Entry 6PC5 (electron microscopy, 2.70 A resolution); this record covers chains I and N of the 8 polymer chains in the assembly.

# Chain I
Molecule: 23S ribosomal RNA
From: Escherichia coli
Sequence (2904 nucleotides; each row starts with the number of its first residue):
     1 GGUUAAGCGA CUAAGCGUAC ACGGUGGAUG CCCUGGCAGU CAGAGGCGAU GAAGGACGUG
    61 CUAAUCUGCG AUAAGCGUCG GUAAGGUGAU AUGAACCGUU AUAACCGGCG AUUUCCGAAU
   121 GGGGAAACCC AGUGUGUUUC GACACACUAU CAUUAACUGA AUCCAUAGGU UAAUGAGGCG
   181 AACCGGGGGA ACUGAAACAU CUAAGUACCC CGAGGAAAAG AAAUCAACCG AGAUUCCCCC
   241 AGUAGCGGCG AGCGAACGGG GAGCAGCCCA GAGCCUGAAU CAGUGUGUGU GUUAGUGGAA
   301 GCGUCUGGAA AGGCGCGCGA UACAGGGUGA CAGCCCCGUA CACAAAAAUG CACAUGCUGU
   361 GAGCUCGAUG AGUAGGGCGG GACACGUGGU AUCCUGUCUG AAUAUGGGGG GACCAUCCUC
   421 CAAGGCUAAA UACUCCUGAC UGACCGAUAG UGAACCAGUA CCGUGAGGGA AAGGCGAAAA
   481 GAACCCCGGC GAGGGGAGUG AAAAAGAACC UGAAACCGUG UACGUACAAG CAGUGGGAGC
   541 ACGCUUAGGC GUGUGACUGC GUACCUUUUG UAUAAUGGGU CAGCGACUUA UAUUCUGUAG
   601 CAAGGUUAAC CGAAUAGGGG AGCCGAAGGG AAACCGAGUC UUAACUGGGC GUUAAGUUGC
   661 AGGGUAUAGA CCCGAAACCC GGUGAUCUAG CCAUGGGCAG GUUGAAGGUU GGGUAACACU
   721 AACUGGAGGA CCGAACCGAC UAAUGUUGAA AAAUUAGCGG AUGACUUGUG GCUGGGGGUG
   781 AAAGGCCAAU CAAACCGGGA GAUAGCUGGU UCUCCCCGAA AGCUAUUUAG GUAGCGCCUC
   841 GUGAAUUCAU CUCCGGGGGU AGAGCACUGU UUCGGCAAGG GGGUCAUCCC GACUUACCAA
   901 CCCGAUGCAA ACUGCGAAUA CCGGAGAAUG UUAUCACGGG AGACACACGG CGGGUGCUAA
   961 CGUCCGUCGU GAAGAGGGAA ACAACCCAGA CCGCCAGCUA AGGUCCCAAA GUCAUGGUUA
  1021 AGUGGGAAAC GAUGUGGGAA GGCCCAGACA GCCAGGAUGU UGGCUUAGAA GCAGCCAUCA
  1081 UUUAAAGAAA GCGUAAUAGC UCACUGGUCG AGUCGGCCUG CGCGGAAGAU GUAACGGGGC
  1141 UAAACCAUGC ACCGAAGCUG CGGCAGCGAC GCUUAUGCGU UGUUGGGUAG GGGAGCGUUC
  1201 UGUAAGCCUG CGAAGGUGUG CUGUGAGGCA UGCUGGAGGU AUCAGAAGUG CGAAUGCUGA
  1261 CAUAAGUAAC GAUAAAGCGG GUGAAAAGCC CGCUCGCCGG AAGACCAAGG GUUCCUGUCC
  1321 AACGUUAAUC GGGGCAGGGU GAGUCGACCC CUAAGGCGAG GCCGAAAGGC GUAGUCGAUG
  1381 GGAAACAGGU UAAUAUUCCU GUACUUGGUG UUACUGCGAA GGGGGGACGG AGAAGGCUAU
  1441 GUUGGCCGGG CGACGGUUGU CCCGGUUUAA GCGUGUAGGC UGGUUUUCCA GGCAAAUCCG
  1501 GAAAAUCAAG GCUGAGGCGU GAUGACGAGG CACUACGGUG CUGAAGCAAC AAAUGCCCUG
  1561 CUUCCAGGAA AAGCCUCUAA GCAUCAGGUA ACAUCAAAUC GUACCCCAAA CCGACACAGG
  1621 UGGUCAGGUA GAGAAUACCA AGGCGCUUGA GAGAACUCGG GUGAAGGAAC UAGGCAAAAU
  1681 GGUGCCGUAA CUUCGGGAGA AGGCACGCUG AUAUGUAGGU GAGGUCCCUC GCGGAUGGAG
  1741 CUGAAAUCAG UCGAAGAUAC CAGCUGGCUG CAACUGUUUA UUAAAAACAC AGCACUGUGC
  1801 AAACACGAAA GUGGACGUAU ACGGUGUGAC GCCUGCCCGG UGCCGGAAGG UUAAUUGAUG
  1861 GGGUUAGCGC AAGCGAAGCU CUUGAUCGAA GCCCCGGUAA ACGGCGGCCG UAACXAUAAC
  1921 GGUCCUAAGG UAGCGAAAUU CCUUGUCGGG UAAGUUCCGA CXUGCACGAA UGGCGUAAUG
  1981 AUGGCCAGGC UGUCUCCACC CGAGACUCAG UGAAAUUGAA CUCGCUGUGA AGAUGCAGUG
  2041 UACCCGCGGC AAGACGGAAA GACCCCGUXA ACCUUUACUA UAGCUUGACA CUGAACAUUG
  2101 AGCCUUGAUG UGUAGGAUAG GUGGGAGGCU UUGAAGUGUG GACGCCAGUC UGCAUGGAGC
  2161 CGACCUUGAA AUACCACCCU UUAAUGUUUG AUGUUCUAAC GUUGACCCGU AAUCCGGGUU
  2221 GCGGACAGUG UCUGGUGGGU AGUUUGACUG GGGCGGUCUC CUCCUAAAGA GUAACGGAGG
  2281 AGCACGAAGG UUGGCUAAUC CUGGUCGGAC AUCAGGAGGU UAGUGCAAUG GCAUAAGCCA
  2341 GCUUGACUGC GAGCGUGACG GCGCGAGCAG GUGCGAAAGC AGGUCAUAGU GAUCCGGUGG
  2401 UUCUGAAUGG AAGGGCCAUC GCUCAACGGA UAAAAGGUAC UCCGGGGAUA ACAGGCUGAU
  2461 ACCGCCCAAG AGUUCAUAUC GACGGCGGUG UUUGGCACCU CGAUGUCGGC UCAUCACAUC
  2521 CUGGGGCUGA AGUAGGUCCC AAGGGUAUGG CUGUUCGCCA UUUAAAGUGG UACGCGAGCU
  2581 GGGUUUAGAA CGUCGUGAGA CAGUUCGGUC CCUAUCUGCC GUGGGCGCUG GAGAACUGAG
  2641 GGGGGCUGCU CCUAGUACGA GAGGACCGGA GUGGACGCAU CACUGGUGUU CGGGUUGUCA
  2701 UGCCAAUGGC ACUGCCCGGU AGCUAAAUGC GGAAGAGAUA AGUGCUGAAA GCAUCUAAGC
  2761 ACGAAACUUG CCCCGAGAUG AGUUCUCCCU GACCCUUUAA GGGUCCUGAA GGAACGUUGA
  2821 AGACGACGAC GUUGAUAGGC CGGGUGUGUA AGCGCAGCGA UGCGUUGAGC UAACCGGUAC
  2881 UAAUGAACCG UGAGGCUUAA CCUU
Disordered / not traced: 886-891, 2030
Modified / non-standard residues: 1MG (1N-methylguanosine-5'-monophosphate) at position 745, PSU (pseudouridine-5'-monophosphate) at position 746, 5MU (5-methyluridine 5'-monophosphate) at position 747, PSU (pseudouridine-5'-monophosphate) at position 955, 6MZ (N6-methyladenosine-5'-monophosphate) at position 1618, 2MG (2N-methylguanosine-5'-monophosphate) at position 1835, PSU (pseudouridine-5'-monophosphate) at position 1911, 3TD ((1S)-1,4-anhydro-1-(3-methyl-2,4-dioxo-1,2,3,4-tetrahydropyrimidin-5-yl)-5-O-phosphono-D-ribitol) at position 1915, PSU (pseudouridine-5'-monophosphate) at position 1917, 5MU (5-methyluridine 5'-monophosphate) at position 1939, 5MC (5-methylcytidine-5'-monophosphate) at position 1962, G7M (N7-methyl-guanosine-5'-monophosphate) at position 2069, OMG (o2'-methylguanosine-5'-monophosphate) at position 2251, 2MG (2N-methylguanosine-5'-monophosphate) at position 2445, PSU (pseudouridine-5'-monophosphate) at position 2457, OMC (o2'-methylycytidine-5'-monophosphate) at position 2498, 2MA (2-methyladenosine-5'-monophosphate) at position 2503, PSU (pseudouridine-5'-monophosphate) at position 2504, OMU (o2'-methyluridine 5'-monophosphate) at position 2552, PSU (pseudouridine-5'-monophosphate) at position 2580, PSU (pseudouridine-5'-monophosphate) at position 2605
Glycans and other covalent adducts: covalent link PSU_1911-A1918
Ligand contacts: O7V ((2R)-2-[(3S,4R,5E,10E,12E,14S,16R,26aR)-16-fluoro-14-hydroxy-4,12-dimethyl-1,7,22-trioxo-4,7,8,9,14,15,16,17,24,25,26,26a-dodecahydro-1H,3H,22H-21,18-(azeno)pyrrolo[2,1-c][1,8,4,19]dioxadiazacyclotetracosin-3-yl]propyl isoquinolin-3-ylcarbamate): G2061, A2062, C2063, C2064, OMG_2251, A2450, A2451, C2452, 2MA_2503, PSU_2504, G2505, U2506, U2585, A2602
What the authors report for this chain:
  - binding site for O7V: C2452, A2602

# Chain N
Molecule: 50S ribosomal protein L3
From: Escherichia coli
UniProt: P60438 (RL3_ECOLI); numbering as in UniProt (aligned over 1-209)
Amino-acid sequence (209 residues; row label = number of the first residue in the row):
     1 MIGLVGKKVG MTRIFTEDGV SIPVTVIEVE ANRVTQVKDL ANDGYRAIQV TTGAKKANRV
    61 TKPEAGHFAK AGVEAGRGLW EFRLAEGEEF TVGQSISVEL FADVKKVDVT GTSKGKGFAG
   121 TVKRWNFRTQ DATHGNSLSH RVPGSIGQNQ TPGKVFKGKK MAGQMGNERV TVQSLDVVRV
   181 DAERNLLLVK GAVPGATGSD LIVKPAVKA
Disordered / not traced: 150-152
UniProt features mapped onto this chain:
  - modified residue: Lys38 (N6-succinyllysine), Gln150 (N5-methylglutamine)

# How chain I and chain N interact
Pairs across the interface - 196 pairs, chain I then chain N:
  A743(I) - Gly135(N)  phosphate contact
  U744(I) - Ser137(N)  phosphate contact
  U744(I) - Leu138(N)  phosphate contact
  1MG_745(I) - Leu138(N)  phosphate contact
  U1130(I) - Lys154(N)  base contact
  A1654(I) - Phe118(N)  hydrogen bond to the sugar
  A1655(I) - Phe118(N)  sugar contact
  A1655(I) - Ala119(N)  sugar contact
  A1655(I) - Gly120(N)  sugar contact
  A1655(I) - Ala162(N)  sugar contact
  C1656(I) - Arg141(N)  salt bridge to the phosphate
  U1657(I) - Leu138(N)  phosphate contact
  U1657(I) - His140(N)  hydrogen bond to the phosphate
  U1657(I) - Arg141(N)  hydrogen bond to the phosphate
  C1658(I) - Leu138(N)  sugar contact
  C1658(I) - His140(N)  salt bridge to the phosphate
  C1670(I) - His134(N)  hydrogen bond to the base
  U1671(I) - His134(N)  sugar contact
  G1673(I) - His134(N)  hydrogen bond to the base
  C1675(I) - Thr133(N)  hydrogen bond to the base
  C1675(I) - His134(N)  stacking on the base
  A1676(I) - Thr133(N)  sugar contact
  U1993(I) - Thr133(N)  sugar contact
  U1993(I) - His134(N)  sugar contact
  C1994(I) - Gln130(N)  phosphate contact
  C1994(I) - Asp131(N)  phosphate contact
  C1994(I) - Ala132(N)  hydrogen bond to the phosphate
  C1997(I) - Val122(N)  sugar contact
  C1997(I) - Phe127(N)  phosphate contact
  C1997(I) - Arg128(N)  phosphate contact
  C1997(I) - Thr129(N)  hydrogen bond to the phosphate
  A1998(I) - Arg141(N)  salt bridge to the phosphate
  G2024(I) - Lys154(N)  hydrogen bond to the sugar
  C2025(I) - Lys154(N)  phosphate contact
  G2048(I) - Phe118(N)  base contact
  G2049(I) - Met161(N)  hydrogen bond to the base
  C2050(I) - Ile146(N)  sugar contact
  C2050(I) - Met161(N)  base contact
  A2051(I) - Gly144(N)  sugar contact
  A2051(I) - Ile146(N)  sugar contact
  A2052(I) - Gly144(N)  phosphate contact
  A2052(I) - Ser145(N)  phosphate contact
  A2052(I) - Ile146(N)  hydrogen bond to the phosphate
  A2052(I) - Gly147(N)  sugar contact
  A2052(I) - Gln148(N)  hydrogen bond to the sugar
  A2052(I) - Asn149(N)  phosphate contact
  A2052(I) - Gly153(N)  base contact
  A2052(I) - Lys154(N)  base contact
  A2052(I) - Val155(N)  base contact
  G2053(I) - Gln148(N)  phosphate contact
  G2053(I) - Asn149(N)  phosphate contact
  G2053(I) - Gly153(N)  sugar contact
  U2511(I) - Arg128(N)  salt bridge to the phosphate
  U2511(I) - Pro143(N)  hydrogen bond to the sugar
  U2511(I) - Gly144(N)  base contact
  U2511(I) - Ser145(N)  hydrogen bond to the base
  C2512(I) - Phe127(N)  phosphate contact
  C2512(I) - Arg128(N)  salt bridge to the phosphate
  C2512(I) - Pro143(N)  sugar contact
  C2512(I) - Ser145(N)  hydrogen bond to the sugar
  C2512(I) - Lys159(N)  hydrogen bond to the sugar
  A2513(I) - Phe127(N)  phosphate contact
  A2513(I) - Gln148(N)  hydrogen bond to the base
  A2513(I) - Lys160(N)  phosphate contact
  A2572(I) - Gln148(N)  phosphate contact
  A2572(I) - Asn149(N)  hydrogen bond to the phosphate
  G2574(I) - Ser145(N)  hydrogen bond to the base
  G2574(I) - Gly147(N)  hydrogen bond to the base
  G2574(I) - Gln148(N)  sugar contact
  G2574(I) - Asn149(N)  hydrogen bond to the sugar
  C2575(I) - Ser145(N)  hydrogen bond to the sugar
  C2575(I) - Gly147(N)  sugar contact
  C2575(I) - Asn149(N)  hydrogen bond to the phosphate
  G2578(I) - Gln130(N)  base contact
  G2578(I) - Ser139(N)  hydrogen bond to the sugar
  G2578(I) - Gly144(N)  base contact
  G2578(I) - Ser145(N)  base contact
  C2579(I) - Gln130(N)  sugar contact
  C2579(I) - Asn136(N)  hydrogen bond to the sugar
  C2579(I) - Ser137(N)  phosphate contact
  C2579(I) - Ser139(N)  hydrogen bond to the sugar
  PSU_2580(I) - His134(N)  phosphate contact
  PSU_2580(I) - Gly135(N)  sugar contact
  PSU_2580(I) - Ser137(N)  hydrogen bond to the phosphate
  G2618(I) - Lys154(N)  sugar contact
  G2618(I) - Val155(N)  hydrogen bond to the sugar
  C2619(I) - Val155(N)  sugar contact
  C2619(I) - Phe156(N)  sugar contact
  C2619(I) - Lys157(N)  phosphate contact
  C2619(I) - Gly158(N)  phosphate contact
  C2619(I) - Lys159(N)  sugar contact
  C2619(I) - Met161(N)  hydrogen bond to the sugar
  C2620(I) - Arg124(N)  hydrogen bond to the sugar
  C2620(I) - Lys157(N)  salt bridge to the phosphate
  C2620(I) - Gly158(N)  hydrogen bond to the phosphate
  C2620(I) - Lys159(N)  sugar contact
  C2620(I) - Met161(N)  sugar contact
  C2620(I) - Ala162(N)  hydrogen bond to the sugar
  G2621(I) - Arg124(N)  salt bridge to the phosphate
  G2621(I) - Gly163(N)  sugar contact
  G2621(I) - Gln164(N)  hydrogen bond to the sugar
  G2633(I) - Thr61(N)  sugar contact
  G2633(I) - Pro63(N)  base contact
  G2633(I) - Glu64(N)  sugar contact
  A2634(I) - Leu79(N)  sugar contact
  A2635(I) - Lys38(N)  base contact
  A2635(I) - Gln49(N)  hydrogen bond to the sugar
  A2635(I) - Leu79(N)  phosphate contact
  A2635(I) - Glu81(N)  hydrogen bond to the sugar
  C2636(I) - Lys38(N)  sugar contact
  C2636(I) - Tyr45(N)  hydrogen bond to the sugar
  C2636(I) - Trp80(N)  phosphate contact
  C2636(I) - Glu81(N)  hydrogen bond to the phosphate
  U2637(I) - Arg83(N)  salt bridge to the phosphate
  G2638(I) - Arg83(N)  salt bridge to the phosphate
  G2677(I) - Asn126(N)  phosphate contact
  C2678(I) - Arg124(N)  phosphate contact
  C2678(I) - Asn126(N)  phosphate contact
  C2678(I) - Val170(N)  sugar contact
  A2679(I) - Ser113(N)  hydrogen bond to the phosphate
  A2679(I) - Val170(N)  sugar contact
  A2679(I) - Val193(N)  hydrogen bond to the sugar
  A2679(I) - Pro194(N)  sugar contact
  U2680(I) - Lys8(N)  phosphate contact
  U2680(I) - Met11(N)  hydrogen bond to the sugar
  U2680(I) - Ser113(N)  phosphate contact
  U2680(I) - Lys114(N)  hydrogen bond to the phosphate
  U2680(I) - Ala192(N)  sugar contact
  U2680(I) - Val193(N)  sugar contact
  U2680(I) - Pro194(N)  sugar contact
  U2680(I) - Gly195(N)  hydrogen bond to the phosphate
  C2681(I) - Met11(N)  sugar contact
  C2681(I) - Lys114(N)  salt bridge to the phosphate
  A2682(I) - Met11(N)  sugar contact
  A2682(I) - Thr12(N)  sugar contact
  A2682(I) - Arg13(N)  hydrogen bond to the sugar
  A2682(I) - Pro23(N)  base contact
  C2723(I) - Lys114(N)  salt bridge to the phosphate
  U2724(I) - Lys116(N)  salt bridge to the phosphate
  U2724(I) - Lys123(N)  salt bridge to the phosphate
  U2728(I) - Pro23(N)  phosphate contact
  G2729(I) - Pro23(N)  phosphate contact
  G2729(I) - Leu175(N)  sugar contact
  G2729(I) - Lys190(N)  hydrogen bond to the sugar
  G2729(I) - Gly191(N)  sugar contact
  C2730(I) - Gln173(N)  hydrogen bond to the sugar
  C2730(I) - Ser174(N)  sugar contact
  C2730(I) - Leu175(N)  sugar contact
  C2730(I) - Lys190(N)  salt bridge to the phosphate
  G2731(I) - Ser174(N)  hydrogen bond to the phosphate
  G2731(I) - Lys208(N)  hydrogen bond to the phosphate
  G2732(I) - Lys208(N)  salt bridge to the phosphate
  A2733(I) - Lys208(N)  base contact
  C2771(I) - Gln173(N)  hydrogen bond to the sugar
  C2772(I) - Thr171(N)  phosphate contact
  C2772(I) - Gln173(N)  sugar contact
  C2773(I) - Arg169(N)  salt bridge to the phosphate
  C2773(I) - Thr171(N)  hydrogen bond to the phosphate
  C2774(I) - Arg169(N)  phosphate contact
  U2784(I) - Gln36(N)  hydrogen bond to the sugar
  U2784(I) - Asn42(N)  hydrogen bond to the phosphate
  U2784(I) - Asp43(N)  hydrogen bond to the sugar
  C2785(I) - Gln36(N)  hydrogen bond to the sugar
  C2785(I) - Asn42(N)  hydrogen bond to the phosphate
  C2785(I) - His67(N)  hydrogen bond to the sugar
  C2785(I) - Lys70(N)  hydrogen bond to the phosphate
  U2786(I) - Lys62(N)  sugar contact
  U2786(I) - Pro63(N)  hydrogen bond to the sugar
  U2786(I) - Gly66(N)  sugar contact
  U2786(I) - His67(N)  sugar contact
  U2786(I) - Lys70(N)  salt bridge to the phosphate
  C2787(I) - Lys62(N)  sugar contact
  C2787(I) - Pro63(N)  sugar contact
  C2788(I) - Lys62(N)  salt bridge to the phosphate
  A2810(I) - Lys62(N)  sugar contact
  G2811(I) - Thr61(N)  phosphate contact
  G2811(I) - Lys62(N)  hydrogen bond to the phosphate
  A2820(I) - Lys114(N)  sugar contact
  A2820(I) - Ala196(N)  sugar contact
  A2820(I) - Thr197(N)  hydrogen bond to the base
  A2821(I) - Lys114(N)  phosphate contact
  A2821(I) - Gly115(N)  hydrogen bond to the phosphate
  A2821(I) - Asn167(N)  hydrogen bond to the phosphate
  G2822(I) - Gly115(N)  phosphate contact
  G2822(I) - Lys116(N)  phosphate contact
  G2822(I) - Gly117(N)  hydrogen bond to the phosphate
  G2822(I) - Gln164(N)  hydrogen bond to the phosphate
  G2822(I) - Asn167(N)  phosphate contact
  A2823(I) - Gly117(N)  phosphate contact
  A2823(I) - Phe118(N)  hydrogen bond to the phosphate
  C2830(I) - Lys56(N)  phosphate contact
  C2830(I) - Arg59(N)  salt bridge to the phosphate
  G2831(I) - Lys56(N)  phosphate contact
  G2831(I) - Arg59(N)  salt bridge to the phosphate
  G2834(I) - Lys56(N)  phosphate contact
  A2835(I) - Lys56(N)  salt bridge to the phosphate
Also at the interface, not in a pair above, chain I (87 interface residues in all): C1999, C2510, U2514, U2571, G2581, U2622, C2683, U2783, U2833
Also at the interface, not in a pair above, chain N (96 interface residues in all): Ser21, Asn58, Lys106, Thr110, Val142, Met165, Glu168, Val172, Asp176, Val207

# Summary
87 residues of chain I face 96 of chain N across their interface, with 64 hydrogen bonds, 21 salt bridges and
1 aromatic stacking contact. Polar contacts include C1670(I)-His134(N), G1673(I)-His134(N) and
C1675(I)-Thr133(N). Ligands of chain I: compound O7V. From the paper: a binding site for O7V at C2452(I) and
A2602(I).
Here chain I is 23S ribosomal RNA and chain N is 50S ribosomal protein L3, both from Escherichia coli. Entry
6PC5 (E. coli 50S ribosome bound to compounds 46 and VS1) was determined by electron microscopy, deposited
together with 6PC6, 6PC7, 6PC8, 6PCH, 6PCQ, 6PCR and 3 further entries.
